3G3A - chains A and B; structure by X-ray diffraction, 2.20 A resolution.

[Chain A]
Molecule: Variable lymphocyte receptor VLRB.2D
Source organism: Petromyzon marinus
Notes: fragment: Ectodomain
Chain sequence (178 residues; each row starts with the number of its first residue; numbers below 1 keep their minus sign (Met-8 is residue -8)):
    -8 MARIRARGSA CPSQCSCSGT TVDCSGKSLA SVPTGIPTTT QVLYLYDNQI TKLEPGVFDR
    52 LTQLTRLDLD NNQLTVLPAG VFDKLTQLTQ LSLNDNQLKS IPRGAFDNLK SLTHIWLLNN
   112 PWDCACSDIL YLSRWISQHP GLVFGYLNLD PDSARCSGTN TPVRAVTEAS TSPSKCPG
Unresolved in the structure: -8 to 0, 168-169
Disulfides: Cys2-Cys8, Cys6-Cys15, Cys115-Cys147, Cys117-Cys167
Reported in the primary citation:
  - conformationally variable residues (loop rearrangement, side-chain flip): Gly136 to Asn139

[Chain B]
Molecule: Lysozyme C
Source organism: Gallus gallus
Notes: EC 3.2.1.17
UniProtKB: P00698 (LYSC_CHICK); residues 1-129 here correspond to UniProt positions 19-147 (UniProt number = residue number + 18)
Chain sequence (129 residues; each row starts with the number of its first residue):
     1 KVFGRCELAA AMKRHGLDNY RGYSLGNWVC AAKFESNFNT QATNRNTDGS TDYGILQINS
    61 RWWCNDGRTP GSRNLCNIPC SALLSSDITA SVNCAKKIVS DGNGMNAWVA WRNRCKGTDV
   121 QAWIRGCRL
Unresolved in the structure: 103, 128-129
Disulfides: Cys30-Cys115, Cys64-Cys80, Cys76-Cys94
Swiss-Prot annotation at these positions:
  - active site: Glu35, Asp52
  - binding site (substrate): Asp101

[Chain A / chain B interface]
Contacting residue pairs (36; chain A residue first):
  Tyr35(A) - Pro70(B)
  Tyr35(A) - Gly71(B)  hydrogen bond (side chain-backbone)
  Tyr37(A) - Arg73(B)
  Arg57(A) - Arg61(B)
  Arg57(A) - Pro70(B)  hydrogen bond (side chain-backbone)
  Arg57(A) - Gly71(B)  hydrogen bond (side chain-backbone)
  Asp59(A) - Arg61(B)  salt bridge
  Asp59(A) - Gly71(B)
  Asp59(A) - Arg73(B)  salt bridge
  Asp61(A) - Trp62(B)
  Asp61(A) - Arg73(B)  salt bridge
  Gln81(A) - Asp48(B)  hydrogen bond (side chain-backbone)
  Ser83(A) - Arg61(B)
  Asn85(A) - Trp62(B)
  His105(A) - Thr47(B)  hydrogen bond
  His105(A) - Asp48(B)
  Trp107(A) - Asp48(B)
  Trp107(A) - Arg61(B)
  Trp107(A) - Trp62(B)
  Asn110(A) - Asp101(B)  hydrogen bond (side chain-backbone)
  Gly136(A) - Trp62(B)
  Tyr137(A) - Trp62(B)
  Tyr137(A) - Trp63(B)  hydrogen bond (backbone-side chain)
  Leu138(A) - Gln57(B)
  Leu138(A) - Ile58(B)  hydrophobic
  Leu138(A) - Asn59(B)
  Leu138(A) - Ala107(B)
  Leu138(A) - Trp108(B)
  Asn139(A) - Asn46(B)
  Asn139(A) - Asp52(B)  hydrogen bond
  Leu140(A) - Val109(B)
  Asp141(A) - Asn106(B)
  Asp141(A) - Val109(B)
  Asp141(A) - Arg112(B)  salt bridge
  Asp143(A) - Arg112(B)  salt bridge
  Arg146(A) - Arg112(B)
Interface residues without a listed pair, chain A (21 interface residues in all): Asn62, Asn151
Interface residues without a listed pair, chain B (23 interface residues in all): Glu35, Ser72, Ile98, Gly102
Interface features reported in the paper:
  - residue pairs: Tyr137(A)-Trp62(B) (pi stacking), Tyr137(A)-Trp63(B) (pi stacking), Asn139(A)-Asp52(B) (hydrogen bond)
  - interface residues, chain A: Asp59(A), Asp61(A), Val134(A), Leu140(A), Asp141(A), Asp143(A)
  - interface residues, chain B: Arg61(B), Arg73(B)

[Overview]
21 residues of chain A and 23 residues of chain B are in contact, with 8 hydrogen bonds and 5 salt bridges.
Polar contacts include Asp59(A)-Arg61(B), Asp59(A)-Arg73(B) and Asp61(A)-Arg73(B). The authors report pi
stacking between Tyr137(A) and Trp62(B) and Tyr137(A) and Trp63(B); a hydrogen bond between Asn139(A) and
Asp52(B). From the paper: interface residues Asp59(A), Asp61(A) and Arg61(B) among others; conformational
variability at Gly136(A).
Here chain A is Variable lymphocyte receptor VLRB.2D (Petromyzon marinus) and chain B is Lysozyme C (Gallus
gallus). Entry 3G3A (Structure of a lamprey variable lymphocyte receptor in complex with a protein antigen)
was determined by X-ray diffraction together with 3G39 and 3G3B from the same study.
